PDB entry 3QEX | X-ray diffraction, 1.73 A resolution | chains A and T of the 3 polymer chains in the assembly

== Chain A ==
Name: DNA polymerase
Organism: Enterobacteria phage RB69
Notes: EC 2.7.7.7
Reference sequence: Q38087 (DPOL_BPR69); numbering as in UniProt (aligned over 1-903)
Sequence (903 residues; row label = number of the first residue in the row):
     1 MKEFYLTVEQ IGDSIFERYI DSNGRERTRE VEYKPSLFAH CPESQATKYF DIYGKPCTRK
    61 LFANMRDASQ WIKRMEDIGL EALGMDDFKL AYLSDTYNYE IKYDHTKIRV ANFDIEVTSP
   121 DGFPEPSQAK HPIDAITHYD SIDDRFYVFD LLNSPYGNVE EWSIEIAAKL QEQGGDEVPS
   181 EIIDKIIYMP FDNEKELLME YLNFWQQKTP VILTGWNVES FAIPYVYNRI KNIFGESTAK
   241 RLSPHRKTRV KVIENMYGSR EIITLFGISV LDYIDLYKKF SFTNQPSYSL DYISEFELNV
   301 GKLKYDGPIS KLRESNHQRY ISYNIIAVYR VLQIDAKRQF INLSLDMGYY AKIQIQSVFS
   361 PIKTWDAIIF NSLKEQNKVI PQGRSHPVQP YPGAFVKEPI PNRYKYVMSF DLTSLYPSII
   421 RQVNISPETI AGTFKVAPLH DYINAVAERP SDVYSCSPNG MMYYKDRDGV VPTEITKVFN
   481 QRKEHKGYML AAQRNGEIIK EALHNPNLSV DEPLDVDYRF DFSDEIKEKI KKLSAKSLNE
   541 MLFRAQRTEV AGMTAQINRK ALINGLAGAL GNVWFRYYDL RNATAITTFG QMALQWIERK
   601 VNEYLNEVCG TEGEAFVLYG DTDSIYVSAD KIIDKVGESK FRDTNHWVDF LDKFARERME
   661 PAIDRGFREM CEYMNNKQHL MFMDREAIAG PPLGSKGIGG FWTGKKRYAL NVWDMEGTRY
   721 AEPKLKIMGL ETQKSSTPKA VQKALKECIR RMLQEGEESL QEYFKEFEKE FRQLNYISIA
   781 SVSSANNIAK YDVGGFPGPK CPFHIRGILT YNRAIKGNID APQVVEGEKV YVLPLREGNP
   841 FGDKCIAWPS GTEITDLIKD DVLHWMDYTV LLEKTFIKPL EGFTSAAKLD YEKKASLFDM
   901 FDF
Not modelled in the structure: 902-903
Differences from the reference sequence: engineered mutation Ala222 (Asp in Q38087), Ala327 (Asp in Q38087), Ala561 (Leu in Q38087), Gly565 (Ser in Q38087), Ala567 (Tyr in Q38087)
Bound ions: Ca2+ site 1 near Glu116 (its only coordinating residue here); Ca2+ site 2: Asp411, Leu412, Asp623 (together with 2'-deoxyguanosine-5'-triphosphate); Ca2+ site 3: Asp411, Asp623 (together with 2'-deoxyguanosine-5'-triphosphate); Ca2+ site 4: Asn505, Asn507, Lys531
Small-molecule neighbours: 2'-deoxyguanosine-5'-triphosphate (DGT): Asp411, Leu412, Thr413, Ser414, Leu415, Tyr416, Pro417, Arg482, Lys486, Lys560, Asn564, Ala567, Gly568, Thr622, Asp623
UniProt features mapped onto this chain:
  - region: Thr248 to Thr264 (Beta hairpin), Lys705 to Tyr708 (Binding of DNA in B-conformation), Leu897 to Phe903 (Interaction with the polymerase clamp)
  - binding site (Mg(2+)): Asp114, Glu116, Asp411, Leu412, Asp623
  - binding site (substrate): Ser414 to Tyr416, Arg482, Lys560
  - site: Asp621 (Optimization of metal coordination by the polymerase active site), Lys706 (Optimization of metal coordination by the polymerase active site), Asp714 (Essential for viral replication)
  - mutagenesis: Leu415 (L415A/G: Decreases base selectivity by several hundred fold; L415G/F: Increased misinsertion, increased mismatch extension and inefficient proofreading; L415M: No effect on base selectivity), Asp621 (D621A: Drastic decrease in the efficiency of incorporation of dGMP), Lys706 (K706A: Almost complete loss of polymerase activity), Asp714 (D714A: Complete loss of viral replication)

== Chain T ==
Molecule: 18-nt DNA strand
Sequence (18 nucleotides; each row starts with the number of its first residue):
     1 TCATGTAAGC AGTCCGCG

== How chain A and chain T interact ==
Pairs across the interface - 48 pairs, chain A then chain T:
  Glu219(A) with DC2(T), hydrogen bond to the base
  Ile253(A) with DC2(T), sugar contact
  Glu254(A) with DC2(T), sugar contact
  Asn255(A) with DT1(T), phosphate contact; DC2(T), phosphate contact
  Arg260(A) with DC2(T), salt bridge to the phosphate
  Ile262(A) with DC2(T), base contact
  Asp275(A) with DA3(T), hydrogen bond to the base
  Phe359(A) with DA3(T), base contact
  Ser360(A) with DA3(T), phosphate contact; DT4(T), hydrogen bond to the phosphate
  Pro361(A) with DA3(T), phosphate contact; DT4(T), phosphate contact
  Ile362(A) with DT4(T), hydrogen bond to the phosphate
  Tyr391(A) with DG5(T), phosphate contact; DT6(T), sugar contact
  Pro392(A) with DT6(T), phosphate contact; DA7(T), phosphate contact
  Gly393(A) with DT6(T), hydrogen bond to the phosphate; DA7(T), hydrogen bond to the phosphate
  Ala394(A) with DA7(T), sugar contact
  Val396(A) with DA7(T), phosphate contact; DA8(T), phosphate contact
  Asn564(A) with DT4(T), base contact
  Gly565(A) with DT4(T), sugar contact
  Gly568(A) with DT4(T), sugar contact; DG5(T), sugar contact
  Ala569(A) with DT4(T), sugar contact
  Gly571(A) with DG5(T), sugar contact
  Asn572(A) with DT4(T), hydrogen bond to the phosphate; DG5(T), hydrogen bond to the phosphate
  Lys705(A) with DA8(T), salt bridge to the phosphate; DG9(T), sugar contact
  Lys706(A) with DA7(T), base contact; DA8(T), sugar contact
  Arg707(A) with DG9(T), phosphate contact; DC10(T), salt bridge to the phosphate
  Ser784(A) with DT1(T), base contact
  Asn786(A) with DT1(T), hydrogen bond to the base
  Pro799(A) with DC14(T), phosphate contact
  Lys800(A) with DT13(T), phosphate contact; DC14(T), hydrogen bond to the phosphate
  Cys801(A) with DT13(T), sugar contact
  Phe803(A) with DG12(T), sugar contact
  Gly827(A) with DT1(T), base contact
  Lys844(A) with DT13(T), salt bridge to the phosphate
  Lys874(A) with DG12(T), salt bridge to the phosphate
  Lys878(A) with DA11(T), salt bridge to the phosphate
Interface residues without a listed pair, chain A (43 interface residues in all): Lys251, Lys279, Lys363, Pro390, Glu398, Glu731, Lys734, Arg806

== Overview ==
43 residues of chain A and 14 residues of chain T are in contact; the contacts include 10 hydrogen bonds and 6
salt bridges. Polar contacts include Glu219(A)-DC2(T), Asp275(A)-DA3(T) and Asn786(A)-DT1(T). Ligands of chain
A: 2'-deoxyguanosine-5'-triphosphate.
Here chain A is DNA polymerase (Enterobacteria phage RB69) and chain T is an 18-nt DNA strand. Entry 3QEX
(RB69 DNA Polymerase (L561A/S565G/Y567A) Ternary Complex with dGTP Opposite dT) was determined by X-ray
diffraction.
